1G20 - chains C and D of the 8 polymer chains in the assembly; structure by X-ray diffraction, 2.20 A resolution.

# Chain C
Name: Nitrogenase molybdenum-iron protein alpha chain
Organism: Azotobacter vinelandii
Notes: EC 1.18.6.1
UniProt: P07328 (NIFD_AZOVI); aligned to UniProt positions 1-492 over residues 1-492 (the alignment contains insertions or deletions, so no single offset holds)
Amino-acid sequence (492 residues; numbered 1 to 492; the number before each row is that of its first residue):
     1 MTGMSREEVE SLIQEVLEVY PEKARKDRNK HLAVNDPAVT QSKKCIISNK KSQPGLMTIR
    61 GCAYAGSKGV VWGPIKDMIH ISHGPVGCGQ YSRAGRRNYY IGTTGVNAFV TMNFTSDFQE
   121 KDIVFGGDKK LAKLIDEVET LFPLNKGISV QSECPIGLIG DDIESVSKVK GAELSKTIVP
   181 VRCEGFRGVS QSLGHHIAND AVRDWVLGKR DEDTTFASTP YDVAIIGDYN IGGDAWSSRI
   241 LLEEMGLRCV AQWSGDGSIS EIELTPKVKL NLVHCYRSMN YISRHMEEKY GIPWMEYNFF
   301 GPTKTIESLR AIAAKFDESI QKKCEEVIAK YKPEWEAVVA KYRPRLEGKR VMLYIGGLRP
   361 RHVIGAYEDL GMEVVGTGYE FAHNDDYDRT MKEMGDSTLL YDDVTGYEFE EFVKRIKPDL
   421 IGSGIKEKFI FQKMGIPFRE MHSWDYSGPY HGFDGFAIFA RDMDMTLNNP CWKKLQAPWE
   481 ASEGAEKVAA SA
Disordered / not traced: 1-4, 481-492
Metal / ion sites: fe(8)-S(7) cluster Fe: Cys62, Cys88, Cys154 (shared with Cys70(D), Cys95(D), Cys153(D), Ser188(D) of chain D); fe-mo-s cluster Fe near Cys275 (its only coordinating residue here)
Ligand contacts:
  - fe-mo-s cluster (CFM): Val70, Arg96, His195, Tyr229, Ile231, Cys275, Ser278, Ile355, Gly356, Gly357, Leu358, Arg359, Phe381, His442
  - fe(8)-S(7) cluster (CLF): Cys62, Tyr64, Pro85, Val86, Gly87, Cys88, Tyr91, Glu153, Cys154, Gly185
  - 3-hydroxy-3-carboxy-adipic acid (HCA): Ala65, Gly95, Arg96, Gln191, Gly424, Ile425, Lys426, Glu440, His442
UniProt features mapped onto this chain:
  - binding site ([8Fe-7S] cluster): Cys62, Cys88, Cys154
  - binding site ([7Fe-Mo-9S-C-homocitryl] cluster): Cys275, His442

# Chain D
Name: Nitrogenase molybdenum-iron protein beta chain
Organism: Azotobacter vinelandii
Notes: EC 1.18.6.1
UniProt: P07329 (NIFK_AZOVI); aligned to UniProt positions 1-523 over residues 1-523 (the alignment contains insertions or deletions, so no single offset holds)
Amino-acid sequence (523 residues; row label = number of the first residue in the row):
     1 MSQQVDKIKA SYPLFLDQDY KDMLAKKRDG FEEKYPQDKI DEVFQWTTTK EYQELNFQRE
    61 ALTVNPAKAC QPLGAVLCAL GFEKTMPYVH GSQGCVAYFR SYFNRHFREP VSCVSDSMTE
   121 DAAVFGGQQN MKDGLQNCKA TYKPDMIAVS TTCMAEVIGD DLNAFINNSK KEGFIPDEFP
   181 VPFAHTPSFV GSHVTGWDNM FEGIARYFTL KSMDDKVVGS NKKINIVPGF ETYLGNFRVI
   241 KRMLSEMGVG YSLLSDPEEV LDTPADGQFR MYAGGTTQEE MKDAPNALNT VLLQPWHLEK
   301 TKKFVEGTWK HEVPKLNIPM GLDWTDEFLM KVSEISGQPI PASLTKERGR LVDMMTDSHT
   361 WLHGKRFALW GDPDFVMGLV KFLLELGCEP VHILCHNGNK RWKKAVDAIL AASPYGKNAT
   421 VYIGKDLWHL RSLVFTDKPD FMIGNSYGKF IQRDTLHKGK EFEVPLIRIG FPIFDRHHLH
   481 RSTTLGYEGA MQILTTLVNS ILERLDEETR GMQATDYNHD LVR
Disordered / not traced: 1
Metal / ion sites: fe(8)-S(7) cluster Fe: Cys70, Cys95, Cys153, Ser188 (shared with Cys62(C), Cys88(C), Cys154(C) of chain C); Ca2+ site 1: Arg108, Glu109 (shared with 2 residues of chain B); Ca2+ site 2: Asp353, Asp357 (shared with 2 residues of chain B)
Ligand contacts: fe(8)-S(7) cluster (CLF): Cys70, Pro72, Ser92, Gly94, Cys95, Tyr98, Phe99, Thr152, Cys153, Ser188
UniProt features mapped onto this chain:
  - binding site ([8Fe-7S] cluster): Cys70, Cys95, Cys153, Ser188

# How chain C and chain D interact
Residue-residue contacts (211):
  Val19(C) - Ala140(D)
  Val19(C) - Lys143(D)
  Tyr20(C) - Thr141(D)
  Pro21(C) - Gln136(D)
  Pro21(C) - Asn137(D)
  Pro21(C) - Ala140(D)  hydrophobic
  Lys23(C) - Asp133(D)  salt bridge
  Ala24(C) - Asn137(D)
  Lys51(C) - Asp121(D)  salt bridge
  Ser52(C) - Gln93(D)  hydrogen bond
  Gln53(C) - Asn137(D)
  Pro54(C) - Ser115(D)
  Pro54(C) - Asp116(D)
  Pro54(C) - Asn130(D)
  Pro54(C) - Asp133(D)
  Pro54(C) - Gly134(D)
  Pro54(C) - Asn137(D)  hydrogen bond (backbone-side chain)
  Gly55(C) - Val114(D)
  Gly55(C) - Ser115(D)  hydrogen bond (backbone-backbone)
  Gly55(C) - Asp116(D)
  Gly55(C) - Gly134(D)
  Gly55(C) - Cys138(D)
  Gly55(C) - Tyr142(D)
  Leu56(C) - Asn137(D)
  Leu56(C) - Thr141(D)
  Leu56(C) - Tyr142(D)  hydrogen bond (backbone-side chain)
  Met57(C) - Met86(D)  hydrophobic
  Met57(C) - Arg100(D)  hydrogen bond
  Met57(C) - Cys113(D)
  Met57(C) - Val114(D)
  Met57(C) - Tyr142(D)
  Met57(C) - Met271(D)  hydrophobic
  Thr58(C) - Gln93(D)
  Thr58(C) - Arg100(D)
  Arg60(C) - Gln93(D)
  Arg60(C) - Ala97(D)
  Gly61(C) - Gln93(D)  hydrogen bond (backbone-side chain)
  Cys62(C) - Gly94(D)
  Tyr64(C) - Tyr98(D)
  Ala65(C) - Tyr98(D)
  Lys76(C) - Glu32(D)  salt bridge
  Pro85(C) - Ser188(D)
  Pro85(C) - Phe189(D)  hydrophobic
  Val86(C) - Pro66(D)  hydrophobic
  Val86(C) - Lys68(D)
  Val86(C) - Ala69(D)
  Val86(C) - Cys70(D)
  Gly87(C) - Cys70(D)
  Gln90(C) - Pro66(D)  hydrogen bond (side chain-backbone)
  Gln90(C) - Lys68(D)  hydrogen bond (side chain-backbone)
  Gln90(C) - Tyr102(D)
  Gln90(C) - Tyr447(D)
  Tyr91(C) - Ala69(D)
  Tyr91(C) - Cys70(D)  hydrogen bond (side chain-backbone)
  Tyr91(C) - Leu73(D)
  Tyr91(C) - Tyr98(D)  hydrophobic
  Tyr91(C) - Phe99(D)  hydrophobic
  Tyr91(C) - Tyr102(D)  hydrophobic
  Tyr91(C) - Arg105(D)
  Ser92(C) - Tyr98(D)
  Arg93(C) - Asn65(D)  hydrogen bond
  Arg93(C) - Tyr447(D)
  Arg93(C) - Phe450(D)
  Gly95(C) - Arg105(D)
  Tyr99(C) - Ser11(D)
  Thr103(C) - Ile40(D)
  Thr104(C) - Arg453(D)
  Val106(C) - Ile40(D)
  Val106(C) - Val43(D)  hydrophobic
  Val106(C) - Phe44(D)  hydrophobic
  Asn107(C) - Lys34(D)  hydrogen bond
  Asn107(C) - Ile40(D)
  Met112(C) - Val64(D)  hydrophobic
  Met112(C) - Asn65(D)
  Met112(C) - Trp428(D)  hydrophobic
  Asn113(C) - Thr63(D)
  Asn113(C) - Val64(D)
  Asn113(C) - Asn65(D)  hydrogen bond (backbone-backbone)
  Asn113(C) - Pro66(D)
  Phe114(C) - Leu62(D)  hydrophobic
  Phe114(C) - Thr63(D)
  Phe114(C) - Val64(D)  hydrophobic
  Thr115(C) - Thr63(D)  hydrogen bond (backbone-backbone)
  Thr115(C) - Pro66(D)
  Asp117(C) - Thr63(D)
  Asp117(C) - Lys68(D)  salt bridge
  Phe118(C) - Phe189(D)
  Gln119(C) - Phe189(D)
  Glu120(C) - Phe189(D)  hydrogen bond (backbone-backbone)
  Glu120(C) - Val190(D)
  Ile123(C) - Val157(D)  hydrophobic
  Ile123(C) - Phe189(D)  hydrophobic
  Lys130(C) - Ala61(D)
  Lys133(C) - Glu60(D)
  Lys133(C) - Ala61(D)
  Leu134(C) - Ala61(D)
  Leu134(C) - Leu62(D)  hydrophobic
  Glu137(C) - Arg59(D)
  Glu137(C) - Glu60(D)  hydrogen bond (side chain-backbone)
  Glu137(C) - Ala61(D)  hydrogen bond (side chain-backbone)
  Glu137(C) - Leu62(D)  hydrogen bond (side chain-backbone)
  Val138(C) - Leu62(D)  hydrophobic
  Thr140(C) - Trp46(D)
  Leu141(C) - Tyr52(D)  hydrogen bond (backbone-side chain)
  Leu141(C) - Leu55(D)  hydrophobic
  Leu141(C) - Asn56(D)
  Leu141(C) - Arg59(D)
  Phe142(C) - Tyr52(D)
  Phe142(C) - Leu62(D)  hydrophobic
  Phe142(C) - Val64(D)  hydrophobic
  Phe142(C) - Trp428(D)  hydrophobic
  Pro143(C) - Trp46(D)  hydrophobic
  Leu144(C) - Tyr35(D)
  Leu144(C) - Lys39(D)
  Leu144(C) - Val43(D)  hydrophobic
  Lys146(C) - Glu32(D)  hydrogen bond (side chain-backbone)
  Lys146(C) - Glu33(D)  hydrogen bond (side chain-backbone)
  Lys146(C) - Tyr35(D)
  Cys154(C) - Ser92(D)
  Cys154(C) - Met154(D)  hydrophobic
  Pro155(C) - Cys153(D)  hydrophobic
  Leu158(C) - Met154(D)
  Leu158(C) - Val157(D)  hydrophobic
  Ile159(C) - Val157(D)  hydrophobic
  Phe186(C) - Met118(D)
  Phe186(C) - Thr119(D)
  Phe186(C) - Glu120(D)  hydrogen bond (backbone-backbone)
  Phe186(C) - Met154(D)  hydrophobic
  Arg187(C) - Glu120(D)  salt bridge
  Gly188(C) - Thr119(D)
  Val189(C) - Gln93(D)  hydrogen bond (backbone-side chain)
  Arg210(C) - Glu33(D)  salt bridge
  Phe216(C) - Phe31(D)  hydrophobic
  Gly232(C) - Ser11(D)
  Gly232(C) - Phe15(D)
  Gly233(C) - Phe15(D)
  Trp236(C) - Phe15(D)  hydrophobic
  Trp236(C) - Tyr20(D)
  Trp236(C) - Met23(D)
  Trp236(C) - Leu24(D)
  Ser237(C) - Tyr20(D)
  Arg239(C) - Met23(D)
  Arg239(C) - Lys27(D)
  Ile240(C) - Asp19(D)
  Ile240(C) - Tyr20(D)  hydrophobic
  Ile240(C) - Met23(D)  hydrophobic
  Glu243(C) - Met23(D)
  Arg248(C) - Phe31(D)
  Cys249(C) - Phe31(D)
  Val250(C) - Phe31(D)
  Gln252(C) - Lys27(D)
  Asp256(C) - Lys27(D)  salt bridge
  Asp256(C) - Glu32(D)
  Ser258(C) - Phe31(D)
  Ser258(C) - Glu32(D)
  Ser260(C) - Phe31(D)  hydrogen bond (side chain-backbone)
  Ser260(C) - Glu32(D)  hydrogen bond (side chain-backbone)
  Ser260(C) - Glu33(D)
  Glu261(C) - Lys27(D)  salt bridge
  Glu261(C) - Phe31(D)
  Glu261(C) - Glu32(D)
  Glu334(C) - Ser2(D)
  Glu334(C) - Gln3(D)  hydrogen bond (side chain-backbone)
  Ala337(C) - Val5(D)
  Val338(C) - Val5(D)  hydrophobic
  Lys341(C) - Val5(D)
  Lys341(C) - Asp6(D)  salt bridge
  Tyr342(C) - Ile8(D)
  Gly406(C) - Tyr142(D)  hydrogen bond (backbone-side chain)
  Tyr407(C) - Thr141(D)
  Tyr407(C) - Tyr142(D)  hydrogen bond (backbone-side chain)
  Glu410(C) - Phe269(D)
  Ile425(C) - Ser101(D)
  Ile425(C) - Asn104(D)  hydrogen bond (backbone-side chain)
  Ile425(C) - Arg105(D)
  Lys426(C) - Ala97(D)
  Lys426(C) - Arg100(D)
  Lys426(C) - Ser101(D)  hydrogen bond
  Lys426(C) - Asn104(D)
  Phe429(C) - Asn104(D)
  Phe429(C) - Arg108(D)
  Phe429(C) - Glu109(D)
  Phe429(C) - Pro110(D)
  Ile430(C) - Pro110(D)  hydrophobic
  Ile430(C) - Phe269(D)  hydrophobic
  Lys433(C) - Glu109(D)  salt bridge
  Lys433(C) - Pro110(D)
  Lys433(C) - Thr263(D)  hydrogen bond
  Lys433(C) - Pro264(D)
  Lys433(C) - Asp266(D)
  Lys433(C) - Gly267(D)  hydrogen bond (backbone-backbone)
  Lys433(C) - Gln268(D)  hydrogen bond (backbone-backbone)
  Met434(C) - Gly267(D)
  Met434(C) - Phe269(D)  hydrophobic
  Ser447(C) - Ser11(D)  hydrogen bond (backbone-side chain)
  Gly448(C) - Ala10(D)
  Gly448(C) - Ser11(D)  hydrogen bond (backbone-backbone)
  Pro449(C) - Ser11(D)
  Pro449(C) - Phe15(D)  hydrophobic
  Asp454(C) - Ser2(D)  hydrogen bond (side chain-backbone)
  Asp454(C) - Gln3(D)  hydrogen bond (side chain-backbone)
  Asp454(C) - Leu14(D)
  Asp454(C) - Tyr20(D)  hydrogen bond
  Ala457(C) - Gln3(D)
  Ala457(C) - Ile8(D)
  Ile458(C) - Gln3(D)
  Ile458(C) - Ile8(D)  hydrophobic
  Ile458(C) - Lys9(D)
  Arg461(C) - Ile8(D)  hydrogen bond (side chain-backbone)
  Leu475(C) - Ala265(D)
  Leu475(C) - Asp266(D)
Other interface residues (no listed pair), chain C (113 interface residues in all): Cys88, Arg97, Ile101, Gly102, Gly105, Thr111, Ser116, Asn145, Ser190, Leu264, Lys330, Thr405, Gln432, Gln476
Other interface residues (no listed pair), chain D (101 interface residues in all): Gln37, Ala67, Ser112, Ser117, Ala123, Gln129, Ile158, His396, Asp454, His457

# In short
Chain C and chain D form an interface of 113 and 101 residues respectively, with 38 hydrogen bonds and 10 salt
bridges. Polar contacts include Lys23(C)-Asp133(D), Lys51(C)-Asp121(D) and Lys76(C)-Glu32(D). Fe(8)-S(7)
cluster is bound between chain C and chain D.
Here chain C is Nitrogenase molybdenum-iron protein alpha chain and chain D is Nitrogenase molybdenum-iron
protein beta chain, both from Azotobacter vinelandii. Entry 1G20 (Mgatp-bound and nucleotide-free structures
of a nitrogenase protein complex between leu127del-Fe protein and the mofe protein) was determined by X-ray
diffraction (same publication as 1G21).
